PDB entry 7UQJ | electron microscopy, 3.00 A resolution | chains E and F of the 7 polymer chains in the assembly

[Chain E (and F)]
Name: ATPase histone chaperone YTA7
Organism: Saccharomyces cerevisiae
Notes: EC 3.6.1.-; chain F of this document is another copy of the same molecule, construct and numbering; everything in this record applies to it too
Reference sequence: P40340 (ATAD2_YEAST); numbering as in UniProt (aligned over 1-1379)
Sequence (1416 residues; each row starts with the number of its first residue; numbers below 1 keep their minus sign (His-36 is residue -36)):
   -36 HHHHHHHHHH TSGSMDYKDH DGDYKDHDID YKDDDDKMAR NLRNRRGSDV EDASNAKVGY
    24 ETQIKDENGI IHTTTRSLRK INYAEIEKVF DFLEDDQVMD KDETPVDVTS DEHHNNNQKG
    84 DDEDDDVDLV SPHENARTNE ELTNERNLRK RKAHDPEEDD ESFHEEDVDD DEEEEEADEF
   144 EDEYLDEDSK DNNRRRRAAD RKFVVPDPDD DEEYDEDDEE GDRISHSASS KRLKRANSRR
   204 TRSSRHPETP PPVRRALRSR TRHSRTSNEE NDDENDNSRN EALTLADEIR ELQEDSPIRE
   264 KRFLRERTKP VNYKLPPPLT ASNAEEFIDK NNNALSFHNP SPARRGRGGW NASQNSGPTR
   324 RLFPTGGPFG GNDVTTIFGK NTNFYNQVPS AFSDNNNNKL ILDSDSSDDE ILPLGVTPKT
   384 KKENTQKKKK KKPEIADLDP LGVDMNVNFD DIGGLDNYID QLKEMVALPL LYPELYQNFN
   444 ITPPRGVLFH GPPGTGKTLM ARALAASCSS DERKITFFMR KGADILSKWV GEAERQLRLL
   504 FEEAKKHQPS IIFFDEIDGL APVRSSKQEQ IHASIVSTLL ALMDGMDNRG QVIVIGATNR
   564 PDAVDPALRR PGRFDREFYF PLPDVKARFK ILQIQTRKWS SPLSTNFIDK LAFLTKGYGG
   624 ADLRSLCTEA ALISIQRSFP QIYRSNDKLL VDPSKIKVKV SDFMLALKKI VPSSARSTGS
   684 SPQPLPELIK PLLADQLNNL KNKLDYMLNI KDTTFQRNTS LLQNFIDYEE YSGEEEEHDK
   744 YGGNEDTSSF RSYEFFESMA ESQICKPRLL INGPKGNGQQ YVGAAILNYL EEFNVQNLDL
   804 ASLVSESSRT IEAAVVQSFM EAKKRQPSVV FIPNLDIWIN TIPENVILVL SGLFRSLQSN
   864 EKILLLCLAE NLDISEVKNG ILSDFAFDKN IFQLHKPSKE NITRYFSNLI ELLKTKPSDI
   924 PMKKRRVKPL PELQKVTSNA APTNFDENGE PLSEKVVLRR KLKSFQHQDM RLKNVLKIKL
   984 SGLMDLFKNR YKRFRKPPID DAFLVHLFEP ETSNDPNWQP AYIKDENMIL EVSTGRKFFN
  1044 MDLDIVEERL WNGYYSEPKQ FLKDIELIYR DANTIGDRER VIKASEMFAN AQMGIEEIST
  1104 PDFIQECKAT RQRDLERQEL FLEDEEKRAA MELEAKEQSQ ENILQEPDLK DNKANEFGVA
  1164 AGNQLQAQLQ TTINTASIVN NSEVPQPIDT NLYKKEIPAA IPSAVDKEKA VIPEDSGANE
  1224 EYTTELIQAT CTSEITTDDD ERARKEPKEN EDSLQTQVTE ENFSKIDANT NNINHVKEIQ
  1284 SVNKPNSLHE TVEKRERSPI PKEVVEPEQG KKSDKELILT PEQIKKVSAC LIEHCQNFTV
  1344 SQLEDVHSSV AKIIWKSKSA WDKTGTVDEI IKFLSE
Not modelled in the structure: -36 to 403, 736-754, 940-1317, 1379 (chain F: -36 to 406, 736-749, 940-1316, 1379)
Sequence notes: expression tag (-36 to 0)
Curated features (UniProtKB/Swiss-Prot):
  - binding site (ATP): Gly454 to Thr461
  - modified residue: Ala2 (N-acetylalanine), Ser11 (Phosphoserine), Ser17 (Phosphoserine), Ser94 (Phosphoserine), Thr212 (Phosphothreonine), Thr229 (Phosphothreonine), Ser241 (Phosphoserine), Ser259 (Phosphoserine), Ser285 (Phosphoserine), Ser367 (Phosphoserine), Ser369 (Phosphoserine), Ser370 (Phosphoserine), Ser735 (Phosphoserine), Ser1142 (Phosphoserine), Ser1256 (Phosphoserine)
  - mutagenesis: Ser11 (S11A: Severely decreases phosphorylation, causes a G2/M transition delay, and leads to sensitivity to 6-azauracil (impairs transcriptional elongation); when associated with A-67; A-94; A-212; A-230 ...), Thr67 (T67A: Severely decreases phosphorylation, causes a G2/M transition delay, and leads to sensitivity to 6-azauracil (impairs transcriptional elongation); when associated with A-11; A-94; A-212; A-230 ...), Ser94 (S94A: Severely decreases phosphorylation, causes a G2/M transition delay, and leads to sensitivity to 6-azauracil (impairs transcriptional elongation); when associated with A-11; A-67; A-212; A-230 ...), Thr212 (T212A: Severely decreases phosphorylation, causes a G2/M transition delay, and leads to sensitivity to 6-azauracil (impairs transcriptional elongation); when associated with A-11; A-67; A-94; A-230 ...), Ser230 (S230A: Severely decreases phosphorylation, causes a G2/M transition delay, and leads to sensitivity to 6-azauracil (impairs transcriptional elongation); when associated with A-11; A-67; A-94; A-212 ...), Ser241 (S241A: Severely decreases phosphorylation, causes a G2/M transition delay, and leads to sensitivity to 6-azauracil (impairs transcriptional elongation); when associated with A-11; A-67; A-94; A-212 ...), Ser259 (S259A: Severely decreases phosphorylation, causes a G2/M transition delay, and leads to sensitivity to 6-azauracil (impairs transcriptional elongation); when associated with A-11; A-67; A-94; A-212 ...), Ser285 (S285A: Severely decreases phosphorylation, causes a G2/M transition delay, and leads to sensitivity to 6-azauracil (impairs transcriptional elongation); when associated with A-11; A-67; A-94; A-212 ...), Ser304 (S304A: Severely decreases phosphorylation, causes a G2/M transition delay, and leads to sensitivity to 6-azauracil (impairs transcriptional elongation); when associated with A-11; A-67; A-94; A-212 ...), Ser369 (S369A: Severely decreases phosphorylation, causes a G2/M transition delay, and leads to sensitivity to 6-azauracil (impairs transcriptional elongation); when associated with A-11; A-67; A-94; A-212 ...), Ser370 (S370A: Severely decreases phosphorylation, causes a G2/M transition delay, and leads to sensitivity to 6-azauracil (impairs transcriptional elongation); when associated with A-11; A-67; A-94; A-212 ...), Thr380 (T380A: Severely decreases phosphorylation, causes a G2/M transition delay, and leads to sensitivity to 6-azauracil (impairs transcriptional elongation); when associated with A-11; A-67; A-94; A-212 ...), 2 further mutagenesis entries in UniProt
Ion coordination: Mg2+: Thr461 (together with ATP-gamma-S)
Small-molecule neighbours:
  - ATP-gamma-S (AGS; phosphothiophosphoric acid-adenylate ester), molecule 1: Val406, Asp414, Ile415, Gly416, Leu418, Pro455, Pro456, Gly457, Thr458, Gly459, Lys460, Thr461, Leu462, Arg465, Glu519, Asn562, Ile594, Gln598, Gly623, Ala624, Arg627
  - ATP-gamma-S (AGS), molecule 2: Ala570, Arg573, Arg576
From the paper describing this entry:
  - binding site for ATP-gamma-S: Lys460, Thr461, Arg573, Arg576
  - binding site for the ligand ADP: Lys460, Thr461

[Chain E / chain F interface]
Pairs across the interface (132):
  Asp423(E) with Arg647(F), salt bridge
  Gln424(E) with Lys672(F)
  Glu427(E) with Gln639(F); Tyr646(F)
  Leu431(E) with Ile645(F), hydrophobic; Tyr646(F)
  Leu434(E) with Ser648(F); Asp650(F); Lys651(F), hydrogen bond (backbone-side chain)
  Tyr435(E) with Ile645(F); Ser648(F); Asp650(F), hydrogen bond (side chain-backbone); Lys651(F); Leu652(F), hydrogen bond (side chain-backbone)
  Glu437(E) with Lys651(F), salt bridge
  Leu438(E) with Ile638(F), hydrophobic; Ile645(F), hydrophobic; Pro656(F), hydrophobic
  Tyr439(E) with Leu635(F), hydrophobic
  Asn441(E) with Pro656(F), hydrogen bond (side chain-backbone)
  Phe442(E) with Ala634(F), hydrophobic; Ile638(F), hydrophobic; Ile659(F), hydrophobic; Val661(F), hydrophobic
  Asn443(E) with Lys601(F); Trp602(F)
  Ile444(E) with Thr631(F); Ala634(F), hydrophobic
  Thr445(E) with Arg627(F); Thr631(F)
  Pro447(E) with Glu632(F)
  Val493(E) with Lys491(F)
  Arg501(E) with Asp487(F), salt bridge
  Arg527(E) with Asn562(F), hydrogen bond; Arg563(F)
  Ser529(E) with Val526(F)
  Lys530(E) with Lys530(F), hydrogen bond (backbone-side chain)
  Gln531(E) with Lys530(F)
  Glu532(E) with Lys530(F)
  Gln533(E) with Pro525(F); Lys530(F); Gln531(F), hydrogen bond; Glu532(F)
  Ala570(E) with Asn562(F)
  Pro574(E) with Ala624(F); Asp625(F); Ser628(F)
  Arg576(E) with Glu519(F), salt bridge
  Arg579(E) with Glu632(F), salt bridge; Leu635(F)
  Glu580(E) with Val674(F)
  Tyr709(E) with Lys1355(F), hydrogen bond (backbone-side chain); Ile1356(F)
  Met710(E) with Lys1355(F)
  Leu724(E) with Gln639(F)
  Leu725(E) with Gln639(F); Pro643(F), hydrophobic; Tyr646(F), hydrophobic; Arg647(F)
  Gln726(E) with Arg647(F)
  Phe728(E) with Gln639(F); Arg640(F); Arg929(F), hydrogen bond (backbone-side chain)
  Ile729(E) with Pro643(F), hydrophobic; Arg929(F)
  Asp730(E) with Arg928(F), salt bridge; Arg929(F), hydrogen bond (backbone-backbone)
  Tyr731(E) with Lys926(F); Lys927(F); Arg928(F); Arg929(F)
  Glu732(E) with Met925(F); Lys927(F); Arg929(F); Lys931(F), salt bridge
  Tyr734(E) with Ser921(F), hydrogen bond (side chain-backbone)
  Ser735(E) with Lys662(F), hydrogen bond
  Ser755(E) with Phe610(F)
  Tyr756(E) with Asp922(F)
  Phe758(E) with Asn911(F)
  Phe759(E) with Thr918(F); Ile923(F), hydrophobic; Pro924(F); Trp1358(F), hydrophobic
  Glu760(E) with Lys613(F), salt bridge; Met667(F)
  Met762(E) with Leu912(F), hydrophobic; Leu915(F), hydrophobic; His1350(F)
  Ser765(E) with Leu691(F); His1350(F); Ser1351(F), hydrogen bond (backbone-side chain); Ala1354(F)
  Gln766(E) with Ser1351(F), hydrogen bond (backbone-side chain); Lys1355(F), hydrogen bond (backbone-side chain); Trp1358(F)
  Cys768(E) with Glu1347(F); Asp1348(F); Ser1351(F), hydrogen bond (backbone-side chain)
  Lys769(E) with Ser1344(F)
  Arg812(E) with Glu809(F)
  Glu815(E) with Val807(F)
  Ala816(E) with Val807(F); Glu809(F)
  Val819(E) with Ala804(F); Val807(F), hydrophobic
  Met823(E) with Thr681(F), hydrogen bond
  Lys826(E) with Gly682(F), hydrogen bond (side chain-backbone)
  Lys827(E) with Ser680(F)
  Asn848(E) with Thr844(F)
  Leu851(E) with Ile840(F); Asn843(F); Thr844(F)
  Val852(E) with Leu803(F), hydrophobic
  Gly855(E) with Asn837(F), hydrogen bond (backbone-side chain); Ile840(F)
  Leu856(E) with Ala804(F), hydrophobic
  Arg858(E) with Lys778(F); Gln783(F); Asn837(F), hydrogen bond; Asp839(F), salt bridge; Ile840(F); Glu873(F), salt bridge
  Ser859(E) with Gln783(F)
  Leu860(E) with Gln783(F), hydrogen bond (backbone-side chain)
  Gln861(E) with Gln686(F); Gln783(F); Tyr784(F)
  Ser862(E) with Tyr784(F), hydrogen bond (backbone-side chain); Glu1347(F), hydrogen bond
  Asp887(E) with Lys778(F); Ile840(F)
Interface residues without a listed pair, chain E (80 interface residues in all): Glu475, Ser528, Ala536, Ser540, Pro569, Arg573, Asn712, Glu733, Glu757, Ser761, Ile767, Ser854
Interface residues without a listed pair, chain F (97 interface residues in all): Pro456, Ala486, Asp521, Gly522, Ser528, His535, Ile636, Ser637, Asn649, Val654, Val663, Leu668, Pro689, Ser808, Ser1352, Lys1359

[In short]
Chain E and chain F form an interface of 80 and 97 residues respectively, with 23 hydrogen bonds and 10 salt
bridges. Polar contacts include Asp423(E)-Arg647(F), Glu437(E)-Lys651(F) and Arg501(E)-Asp487(F). From the
paper: a binding site for ATP-gamma-S at Lys460(E), Thr461(E) and Arg573(E) among others; a binding site for
the ligand ADP at Lys460(E) and Thr461(E).
Both chains are ATPase histone chaperone YTA7 (Saccharomyces cerevisiae). Entry 7UQJ (Cryo-EM structure of the
S. cerevisiae chromatin remodeler Yta7 hexamer bound to ATPgS and histone H3 ...) was determined by electron
microscopy together with 7UQI and 7UQK from the same study.
